PDB entry 3KBP | X-ray diffraction, 3.00 A resolution | chain A

[Chain A]
Protein: Purple acid phosphatase
Organism: Phaseolus vulgaris
Notes: EC 3.1.3.2
UniProtKB: P80366 (PPAF_PHAVU); residue numbers follow UniProt; this construct covers 1-432
Amino-acid sequence (432 residues; row label = number of the first residue in the row):
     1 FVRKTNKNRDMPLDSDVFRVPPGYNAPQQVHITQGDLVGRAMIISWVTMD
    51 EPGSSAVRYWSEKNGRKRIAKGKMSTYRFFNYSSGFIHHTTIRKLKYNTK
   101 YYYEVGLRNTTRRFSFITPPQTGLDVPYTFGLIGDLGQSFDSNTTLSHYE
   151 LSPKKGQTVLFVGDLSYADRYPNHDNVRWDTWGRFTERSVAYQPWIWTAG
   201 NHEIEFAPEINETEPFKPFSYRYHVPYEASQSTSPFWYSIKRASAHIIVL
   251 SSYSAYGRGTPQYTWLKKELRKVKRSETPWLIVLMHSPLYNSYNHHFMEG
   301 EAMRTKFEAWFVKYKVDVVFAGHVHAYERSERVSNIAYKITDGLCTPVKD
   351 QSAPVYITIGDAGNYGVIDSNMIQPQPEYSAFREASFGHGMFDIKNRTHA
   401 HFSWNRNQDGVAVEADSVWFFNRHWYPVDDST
Not modelled in the structure: 1-8
Disulfide bonds: Cys345 forms a disulfide with the same residue of a neighbouring copy of this chain
Covalent attachments: N-acetylglucosamine (NAG) linked to Asn81, Asn109, Asn143, Asn211, Asn396
Differences from the reference sequence: conflict Tyr253 (His in P80366), Ser254 (Ile in P80366)
Bound ions: Fe ion: Asp135, Asp164, Tyr167, His325 (together with tungstate(VI)ion); Zn2+: Asp164, Asn201, His286, His323 (together with tungstate(VI)ion)
Small-molecule neighbours: tungstate(VI)ion (WO4): Asp135, Asp164, Tyr167, Asn201, His202, His286, His295, His296, His323, His325
Curated features (UniProtKB/Swiss-Prot):
  - active site: His323 (Proton donor)
  - modified residue: Gly23 (Blocked amino end (Gly))

[In short]
Bound to chain A: tungstate(VI)ion. N-acetylglucosamine is covalently linked to Asn81, Asn109, Asn143, Asn211
and Asn396. Asp135, Asp164, Tyr167 and His325 form the Fe ion site. Asp164, Asn201, His286 and His323 form the
Zn2+ site. From UniProt: active-site residue His323.
Chain A is Purple acid phosphatase (Phaseolus vulgaris); the structure, Kidney bean purple acid phosphatase,
was determined by X-ray diffraction together with 4KBP and 1KBP from the same study.
